PDB entry 3RJM | X-ray diffraction, 2.55 A resolution | chains C and D of the 6 polymer chains in the assembly

[Chain C]
Molecule: Caspase-2
Organism: Homo sapiens
Notes: EC 3.4.22.55
UniProtKB: P42575 (CASP2_HUMAN); residues 2-168 here correspond to UniProt positions 167-333 (UniProt number = residue number + 165)
Chain sequence (169 residues; numbered 0 to 168; the number before each row is that of its first residue; numbering starts at 0):
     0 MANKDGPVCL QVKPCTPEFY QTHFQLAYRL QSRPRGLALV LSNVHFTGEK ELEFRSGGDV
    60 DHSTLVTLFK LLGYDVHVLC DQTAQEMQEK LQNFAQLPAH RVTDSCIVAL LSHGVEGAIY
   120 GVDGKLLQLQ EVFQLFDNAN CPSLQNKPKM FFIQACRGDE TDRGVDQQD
Disordered / not traced: 0-8
Construct notes: expression tag (0-1)
UniProt features mapped onto this chain:
  - active site: H112, C155

[Chain D]
Molecule: Caspase-2
Organism: Homo sapiens
Notes: EC 3.4.22.55
UniProtKB: P42575 (CASP2_HUMAN); residues 201-305 here correspond to UniProt positions 348-452 (UniProt number = residue number + 147)
Chain sequence (117 residues; row label = number of the first residue in the row):
   200 MAGKEKLPKM RLPTRSDMIC GYACLKGTAA MRNTKRGSWY IEALAQVFSE RACDMHVADM
   260 LVKVNALIKD REGYAPGTEF HRCKEMSEYC STLCRHLYLF PGHPPTAAAL EHHHHHH
Disordered / not traced: 200-207, 305-316
Construct notes: expression tag (200, 306-316)

[Interface between chain C and chain D]
Pairs across the interface (125):
  Q10(C) - S248(D)
  V11(C) - S248(D)
  V11(C) - P300(D)  hydrophobic
  K12(C) - S248(D)  hydrogen bond (backbone-backbone)
  K12(C) - C252(D)
  K12(C) - P300(D)
  P13(C) - C252(D)
  P13(C) - P300(D)
  C14(C) - C252(D)
  C14(C) - F299(D)  hydrophobic
  C14(C) - P300(D)  hydrogen bond (backbone-backbone)
  C14(C) - H302(D)
  P16(C) - H302(D)
  F18(C) - C252(D)
  F18(C) - D253(D)
  F18(C) - Y297(D)  hydrophobic
  Y19(C) - F299(D)  hydrophobic
  Y19(C) - H302(D)
  H22(C) - Y297(D)
  F23(C) - F299(D)  hydrophobic
  L25(C) - R294(D)
  L25(C) - H295(D)
  A26(C) - R294(D)
  A26(C) - H295(D)
  A26(C) - Y297(D)  hydrophobic
  Y27(C) - D216(D)  hydrogen bond
  Y27(C) - L292(D)
  Y27(C) - C293(D)  hydrogen bond (side chain-backbone)
  Y27(C) - R294(D)
  Y27(C) - H295(D)  hydrogen bond (backbone-backbone)
  L29(C) - L296(D)  hydrophobic
  L29(C) - Y297(D)
  L29(C) - F299(D)
  Q30(C) - F299(D)
  Q30(C) - H302(D)  hydrogen bond (side chain-backbone)
  Q30(C) - P303(D)
  R32(C) - H302(D)  hydrogen bond (side chain-backbone)
  R32(C) - P303(D)  hydrogen bond (side chain-backbone)
  R34(C) - L298(D)  hydrogen bond (side chain-backbone)
  R34(C) - F299(D)  hydrogen bond (side chain-backbone)
  R34(C) - H302(D)  hydrogen bond (side chain-backbone)
  F53(C) - R231(D)
  R54(C) - R231(D)
  S55(C) - R231(D)  hydrogen bond (backbone-side chain)
  S55(C) - N232(D)
  S55(C) - T233(D)
  G56(C) - T233(D)
  G56(C) - G236(D)
  V59(C) - K234(D)
  D60(C) - G236(D)
  D60(C) - S237(D)  hydrogen bond
  D60(C) - I240(D)
  T63(C) - A244(D)
  L64(C) - I240(D)  hydrophobic
  L67(C) - A244(D)  hydrophobic
  L71(C) - A251(D)  hydrophobic
  L71(C) - L298(D)  hydrophobic
  Y73(C) - L298(D)
  L110(C) - I240(D)  hydrophobic
  E115(C) - K225(D)
  E115(C) - G226(D)
  Q129(C) - R214(D)  hydrogen bond
  F132(C) - R214(D)
  F132(C) - M217(D)
  F132(C) - C219(D)  hydrophobic
  F132(C) - Y221(D)
  Q133(C) - R214(D)
  F135(C) - M217(D)
  D136(C) - T213(D)
  D136(C) - M217(D)
  N137(C) - L211(D)
  N137(C) - P212(D)  hydrogen bond (side chain-backbone)
  N137(C) - T213(D)  hydrogen bond (backbone-backbone)
  N137(C) - R214(D)
  N137(C) - S215(D)  hydrogen bond
  A138(C) - T213(D)
  Q144(C) - L211(D)
  N145(C) - L211(D)
  N145(C) - D216(D)
  K146(C) - D216(D)
  P147(C) - D216(D)
  P147(C) - L296(D)  hydrophobic
  K148(C) - S215(D)
  K148(C) - D216(D)  hydrogen bond (backbone-backbone)
  K148(C) - M217(D)
  K148(C) - I218(D)  hydrogen bond (backbone-backbone)
  M149(C) - I218(D)
  M149(C) - L296(D)  hydrophobic
  F150(C) - M217(D)  hydrophobic
  F150(C) - I218(D)  hydrogen bond (backbone-backbone)
  F150(C) - C219(D)
  F150(C) - G220(D)  hydrogen bond (backbone-backbone)
  F151(C) - G220(D)
  F151(C) - L243(D)  hydrophobic
  F151(C) - F247(D)  hydrophobic
  I152(C) - C219(D)  hydrophobic
  I152(C) - G220(D)  hydrogen bond (backbone-backbone)
  I152(C) - Y221(D)
  I152(C) - A222(D)  hydrogen bond (backbone-backbone)
  Q153(C) - A222(D)
  Q153(C) - A229(D)
  Q153(C) - S237(D)  hydrogen bond
  Q153(C) - Y239(D)
  Q153(C) - I240(D)
  A154(C) - C223(D)  hydrogen bond (backbone-side chain)
  C155(C) - A229(D)
  R156(C) - Y221(D)
  R156(C) - C223(D)  hydrogen bond (side chain-backbone)
  R156(C) - L224(D)
  R156(C) - K225(D)
  R156(C) - G226(D)  hydrogen bond (backbone-backbone)
  R156(C) - T227(D)  hydrogen bond (backbone-backbone)
  R156(C) - E287(D)  salt bridge
  G157(C) - G226(D)
  G157(C) - T227(D)
  G157(C) - A228(D)
  E159(C) - A228(D)
  T160(C) - E278(D)  hydrogen bond
  T160(C) - F279(D)
  T160(C) - C282(D)
  D161(C) - C282(D)
  D161(C) - K283(D)  hydrogen bond (backbone-backbone)
  R162(C) - E278(D)  hydrogen bond (side chain-backbone)
  R162(C) - R281(D)
  G163(C) - K283(D)
Also at the interface, not in a pair above, chain C (62 interface residues in all): L9, T15, Q24, G57, H112, L128
Also at the interface, not in a pair above, chain D (59 interface residues in all): R235, E249, M254, V256, L260, E284, T291, G301

[In short]
62 residues of chain C face 59 of chain D across their interface, with 31 hydrogen bonds and 1 salt bridge.
Polar pairs include R156(C)-E287(D), Y27(C)-D216(D) and Y27(C)-C293(D). Curated annotation (UniProt) lists
active-site residues H112(C) and C155(C) on chain C.
Here chain C is Caspase-2 and chain D is Caspase-2, both from Homo sapiens. Entry 3RJM (CASPASE2 IN COMPLEX
WITH CHDI LIGAND 33c) was determined by X-ray diffraction.
